9UHT - chains B and E of the 10 polymer chains in the assembly; structure by electron microscopy, 2.89 A resolution.

== Chain B ==
Protein: Non-structural protein 8
From: Severe acute respiratory syndrome coronavirus 2
Reference sequence: P0DTD1 (R1AB_SARS2); residues 1-198 here correspond to UniProt positions 3943-4140 (UniProt number = residue number + 3942)
Amino-acid sequence (198 residues; each row starts with the number of its first residue):
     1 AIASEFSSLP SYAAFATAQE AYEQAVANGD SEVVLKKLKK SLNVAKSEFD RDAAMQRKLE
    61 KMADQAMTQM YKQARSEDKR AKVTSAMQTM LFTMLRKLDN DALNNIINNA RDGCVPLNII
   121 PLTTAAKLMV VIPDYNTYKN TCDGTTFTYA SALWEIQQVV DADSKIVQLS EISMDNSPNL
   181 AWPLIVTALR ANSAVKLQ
Unresolved in the structure: 1-5, 196-198
Curated features (UniProtKB/Swiss-Prot):
  - site: Gln-198 (Cleavage)

== Chain E ==
Protein: Helicase nsp13
From: Severe acute respiratory syndrome coronavirus 2
Notes: EC 3.6.4.12, 3.6.4.13
Reference sequence: P0DTD1 (R1AB_SARS2); residues 1-593 here correspond to UniProt positions 5325-5917 (UniProt number = residue number + 5324)
Amino-acid sequence (593 residues; row label = number of the first residue in the row):
     1 AVGACVLCNS QTSLRCGACI RRPFLCCKCC YDHVISTSHK LVLSVNPYVC NAPGCDVTDV
    61 TQLYLGGMSY YCKSHKPPIS FPLCANGQVF GLYKNTCVGS DNVTDFNAIA TCDWTNAGDY
   121 ILANTCTERL KLFAAETLKA TEETFKLSYG IATVREVLSD RELHLSWEVG KPRPPLNRNY
   181 VFTGYRVTKN SKVQIGEYTF EKGDYGDAVV YRGTTTYKLN VGDYFVLTSH TVMPLSAPTL
   241 VPQEHYVRIT GLYPTLNISD EFSSNVANYQ KVGMQKYSTL QGPPGTGKSH FAIGLALYYP
   301 SARIVYTACS HAAVDALCEK ALKYLPIDKC SRIIPARARV ECFDKFKVNS TLEQYVFCTV
   361 NALPETTADI VVFDEISMAT NYDLSVVNAR LRAKHYVYIG DPAQLPAPRT LLTKGTLEPE
   421 YFNSVCRLMK TIGPDMFLGT CRRCPAEIVD TVSALVYDNK LKAHKDKSAQ CFKMFYKGVI
   481 THDVSSAINR PQIGVVREFL TRNPAWRKAV FISPYNSQNA VASKILGLPT QTVDSSQGSE
   541 YDYVIFTQTT ETAHSCNVNR FNVAITRAKV GILCIMSDRD LYDKLQFTSL EIP
Unresolved in the structure: 204-207, 337-339
Bound ions: Zn2+ site 1: Cys-5, Cys-8, Cys-26, Cys-29; Zn2+ site 2: Cys-16, Cys-19, His-33, His-39; Zn2+ site 3: Cys-50, Cys-55, Cys-72, His-75
Curated features (UniProtKB/Swiss-Prot):
  - binding site (Zn(2+)): Cys-5, Cys-8, Cys-16, Cys-19, Cys-26, Cys-29, His-33, His-39, Cys-50, Cys-55, Cys-72, His-75
  - binding site (a ribonucleoside 5'-triphosphate): Gly-282 to Ser-289

== Interface between chain B and chain E ==
Contacting residue pairs (14; chain B residue first):
  Leu-59(B) / Ile-79(E)  hydrophobic
  Leu-59(B) / Ser-80(E)
  Met-62(B) / Gly-67(E)
  Met-62(B) / Ile-79(E)  hydrophobic
  Met-62(B) / Phe-81(E)  hydrophobic
  Ala-66(B) / Met-68(E)  hydrophobic
  Met-67(B) / Phe-90(E)  hydrophobic
  Met-67(B) / Gly-91(E)
  Met-67(B) / Leu-92(E)
  Gln-69(B) / Met-68(E)
  Met-70(B) / Leu-92(E)  hydrophobic
  Gln-73(B) / Val-45(E)
  Gln-73(B) / Asn-46(E)  hydrogen bond
  Glu-77(B) / Val-45(E)
Other interface residues (no listed pair), chain B (13 interface residues in all): Met-55, Ala-63, Gln-65, Tyr-71, Ala-74
Other interface residues (no listed pair), chain E (17 interface residues in all): Ala-1, Val-2, Tyr-48, Leu-65, Tyr-70, Tyr-93, Lys-94

== In short ==
13 residues of chain B and 17 residues of chain E are in contact, with 1 hydrogen bond. Its one
hydrogen-bonded contact is Gln-73(B)/Asn-46(E). UniProt lists 12 Zn2+-binding residues and 8 ribonucleoside
5'-triphosphate-binding residues on chain E.
Chain B is Non-structural protein 8 and chain E is Helicase nsp13, both from Severe acute respiratory syndrome
coronavirus 2; the structure, SARS-CoV-2 E-RTC in complex with RNA-nsp9 and GMPPNP, was determined by electron
microscopy.
